Entry 4EU2 (X-ray diffraction, 2.51 A resolution); this record covers chains C and D of the 28 polymer chains in the assembly.

# Chain C
Molecule: Proteasome component Y13
From: Saccharomyces cerevisiae
Notes: EC 3.4.25.1
UniProt: P23638 (PSA4_YEAST); residues 2-245 here = UniProt positions 2-245
Sequence (244 residues; each row starts with the number of its first residue):
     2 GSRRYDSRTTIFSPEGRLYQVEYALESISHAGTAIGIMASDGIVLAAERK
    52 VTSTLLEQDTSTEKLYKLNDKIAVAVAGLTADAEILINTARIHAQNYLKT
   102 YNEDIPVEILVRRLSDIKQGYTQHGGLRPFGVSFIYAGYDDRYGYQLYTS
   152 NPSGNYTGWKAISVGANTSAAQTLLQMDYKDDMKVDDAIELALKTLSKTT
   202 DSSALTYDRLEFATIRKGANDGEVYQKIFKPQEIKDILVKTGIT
UniProt features mapped onto this chain:
  - cross-link (Glycyl lysine isopeptide (Lys-Gly)): Lys100 (interchain with G-Cter in ubiquitin), Lys199 (interchain with G-Cter in ubiquitin), Lys231 (interchain with G-Cter in ubiquitin)

# Chain D
Molecule: Proteasome component PRE6
From: Saccharomyces cerevisiae
Notes: EC 3.4.25.1
UniProt: P40303 (PSA7_YEAST); residues 3-243 here = UniProt positions 3-243
Sequence (241 residues; each row starts with the number of its first residue):
     3 GYDRALSIFSPDGHIFQVEYALEAVKRGTCAVGVKGKNCVVLGCERRSTL
    53 KLQDTRITPSKVSKIDSHVVLSFSGLNADSRILIEKARVEAQSHRLTLED
   103 PVTVEYLTRYVAGVQQRYTQSGGVRPFGVSTLIAGFDPRDDEPKLYQTEP
   153 SGIYSSWSAQTIGRNSKTVREFLEKNYDRKEPPATVEECVKLTVRSLLEV
   203 VQTGAKNIEITVVKPDSDIVALSSEEINQYVTQIEQEKQEQ
UniProt features mapped onto this chain:
  - modified residue: Thr60 (Phosphothreonine)

# Chain C / chain D interface
Contacting residue pairs - 74 pairs, chain C then chain D:
  Arg4(C) - Arg6(D)  hydrogen bond (backbone-side chain)
  Asp7(C) - Tyr4(D)  hydrogen bond
  Asp7(C) - Arg6(D)  salt bridge
  Arg9(C) - Arg6(D)
  Thr11(C) - Leu8(D)
  Thr11(C) - Arg127(D)
  Ile12(C) - Leu8(D)  hydrophobic
  Ile12(C) - Gln19(D)
  Phe13(C) - Gln19(D)  hydrogen bond (backbone-side chain)
  Phe13(C) - Tyr22(D)  hydrophobic
  Phe13(C) - Ala23(D)  hydrophobic
  Phe13(C) - Ala26(D)  hydrophobic
  Phe13(C) - Leu78(D)  hydrophobic
  Phe13(C) - Arg127(D)
  Phe13(C) - Pro128(D)
  Phe13(C) - Gly130(D)
  Ser14(C) - Tyr22(D)
  Pro15(C) - Tyr22(D)
  Pro15(C) - Glu25(D)
  Glu16(C) - Glu25(D)
  Glu16(C) - Arg29(D)  hydrogen bond (backbone-side chain)
  Gly17(C) - Tyr22(D)
  Gly17(C) - Glu25(D)
  Gly17(C) - Ala26(D)
  Gly17(C) - Arg29(D)  hydrogen bond (backbone-side chain)
  Arg18(C) - Arg29(D)
  Leu19(C) - Leu78(D)  hydrophobic
  Leu19(C) - Arg127(D)
  Met39(C) - Asp56(D)
  Arg113(C) - Arg83(D)
  Ser116(C) - Arg83(D)  hydrogen bond (backbone-side chain)
  Asp117(C) - Arg83(D)  salt bridge
  Asp117(C) - Ile84(D)
  Gln120(C) - Ala80(D)
  Gln120(C) - Asp81(D)
  Gln120(C) - Ile84(D)
  Thr123(C) - Arg127(D)  hydrogen bond (backbone-side chain)
  Gln124(C) - Asp81(D)
  Gln124(C) - Tyr120(D)
  Gln124(C) - Gly125(D)
  Gln124(C) - Val126(D)
  Gln124(C) - Arg127(D)  hydrogen bond (backbone-backbone)
  Gln124(C) - Pro128(D)
  Gln124(C) - Phe129(D)
  His125(C) - Gly125(D)
  His125(C) - Val126(D)
  Gly126(C) - Tyr4(D)
  Gly126(C) - Gly125(D)
  Gly127(C) - Tyr4(D)
  Tyr144(C) - Arg58(D)  hydrogen bond (backbone-side chain)
  Tyr146(C) - Arg58(D)  hydrogen bond (backbone-side chain)
  Leu148(C) - Ile59(D)
  Tyr149(C) - Ile59(D)
  Ser154(C) - Ala80(D)
  Gly155(C) - Ala80(D)
  Gly155(C) - Arg83(D)  hydrogen bond (backbone-side chain)
  Asn156(C) - Asn79(D)
  Asn156(C) - Ala80(D)
  Tyr157(C) - Pro61(D)
  Tyr157(C) - Arg83(D)
  Thr158(C) - Thr60(D)
  Gly159(C) - Gln55(D)
  Gly159(C) - Asp56(D)  hydrogen bond (backbone-backbone)
  Gly159(C) - Ile59(D)
  Gly159(C) - Thr60(D)  hydrogen bond (backbone-side chain)
  Trp160(C) - Leu52(D)  hydrophobic
  Trp160(C) - Leu54(D)
  Trp160(C) - Gln55(D)
  Trp160(C) - Asp56(D)
  Lys161(C) - Leu54(D)  hydrogen bond (backbone-backbone)
  Ala162(C) - Leu54(D)
  Gln173(C) - Leu52(D)
  Gln173(C) - Leu54(D)
  Gln177(C) - Leu54(D)
Interface residues without a listed pair, chain C (41 interface residues in all): Glu109, Gln147, Leu176, Tyr180
Interface residues without a listed pair, chain D (31 interface residues in all): Lys53

# In short
The interface between chain C and chain D involves 41 residues on one side and 31 on the other; the contacts
include 14 hydrogen bonds and 2 salt bridges. Polar pairs include Asp7(C)-Arg6(D), Asp117(C)-Arg83(D) and
Arg4(C)-Arg6(D).
Chain C is Proteasome component Y13 and chain D is Proteasome component PRE6, both from Saccharomyces
cerevisiae; the structure, Crystal structure of 20s proteasome with novel inhibitor K-7174, was determined by
X-ray diffraction.
